PDB entry 4G1W | X-ray diffraction, 2.45 A resolution | chains A and B

Chain A:
Molecule: Mitogen-activated protein kinase 8
From: Homo sapiens
Notes: EC 2.7.1.37
UniProt: A1L4K2 (A1L4K2_HUMAN); residue numbers follow UniProt; this construct covers 1-363
Amino-acid sequence (369 residues; row label = number of the first residue in the row):
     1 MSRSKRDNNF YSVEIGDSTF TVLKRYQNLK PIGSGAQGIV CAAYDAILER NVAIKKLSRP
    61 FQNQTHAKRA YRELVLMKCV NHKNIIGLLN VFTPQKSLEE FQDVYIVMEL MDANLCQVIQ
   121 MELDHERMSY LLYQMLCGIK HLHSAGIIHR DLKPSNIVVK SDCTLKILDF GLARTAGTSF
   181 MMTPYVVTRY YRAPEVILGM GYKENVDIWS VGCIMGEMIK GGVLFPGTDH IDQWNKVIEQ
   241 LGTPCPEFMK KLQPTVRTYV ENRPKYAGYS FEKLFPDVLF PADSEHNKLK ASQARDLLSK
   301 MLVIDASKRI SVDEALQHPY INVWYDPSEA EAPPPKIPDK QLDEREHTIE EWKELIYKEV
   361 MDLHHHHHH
Not modelled in the structure: 1-7, 173-187, 282-288, 335-344, 362-369
Construct notes: expression tag (364-369)
Ligand contacts: G1W (methyl 7-fluoro-3-{4-[(2-hydroxyethyl)sulfonyl]benzyl}-4-oxo-1-phenyl-1,4-dihydroquinoline-2-carboxylate): Lys-30, Ile-32, Gly-33, Ser-34, Val-40, Ala-42, Ala-53, Ile-86, Met-108, Glu-109, Leu-110, Met-111, Asp-112, Ala-113, Asn-114, Val-158, Leu-168

Chain B:
Molecule: C-Jun-amino-terminal kinase-interacting protein 1
UniProt: Q9UQF2 (JIP1_HUMAN); residues 153-163 here correspond to UniProt positions 157-167 (UniProt number = residue number + 4)
Amino-acid sequence (11 residues; each row starts with the number of its first residue):
   153 RPKRPTTLNL F
Not modelled in the structure: 153, 163
UniProt features mapped onto this chain:
  - region: Arg-153 to Phe-163 (Minimal inhibitory domain (MID))

How chain A and chain B interact:
Pairs across the interface (23):
  Asp-112(A) / Leu-162(B)
  Met-121(A) / Asn-161(B)
  Arg-127(A) / Thr-159(B)  hydrogen bond
  Tyr-130(A) / Arg-156(B)
  Tyr-130(A) / Pro-157(B)
  Tyr-133(A) / Arg-156(B)
  Val-159(A) / Leu-160(B)  hydrophobic
  Lys-160(A) / Leu-160(B)
  Ser-161(A) / Thr-159(B)
  Ser-161(A) / Leu-160(B)  hydrogen bond (backbone-backbone)
  Ser-161(A) / Leu-162(B)
  Asp-162(A) / Pro-157(B)
  Asp-162(A) / Thr-158(B)
  Cys-163(A) / Pro-157(B)  hydrophobic
  Cys-163(A) / Thr-159(B)
  Cys-163(A) / Leu-160(B)  hydrophobic
  Val-323(A) / Pro-154(B)
  Trp-324(A) / Pro-154(B)
  Trp-324(A) / Lys-155(B)
  Trp-324(A) / Arg-156(B)  hydrogen bond (backbone-side chain)
  Trp-324(A) / Pro-157(B)
  Asp-326(A) / Arg-156(B)
  Glu-329(A) / Arg-156(B)  salt bridge
Interface residues without a listed pair, chain A (19 interface residues in all): Ala-113, Val-118, Leu-123, Glu-126, Tyr-325

Overview:
19 residues of chain A face 9 of chain B across their interface; the contacts include 3 hydrogen bonds and 1
salt bridge. Polar pairs include Glu-329(A)/Arg-156(B), Arg-127(A)/Thr-159(B) and Trp-324(A)/Arg-156(B). Bound
to chain A: compound G1W.
Here chain A is Mitogen-activated protein kinase 8 (Homo sapiens) and chain B is C-Jun-amino-terminal
kinase-interacting protein 1. Entry 4G1W (Crystal structure of JNK1 in complex with JIP1 peptide and
7-Fluoro-3-[4-(2-hydroxy-ethanesulfonyl)-benzyl]-4-oxo-1-phenyl-1,4-dihydro-quinoline-2-carboxylic acid methyl
ester) was determined by X-ray diffraction.
